6HLR - chains A and B of the 15 polymer chains in the assembly; structure by electron microscopy, 3.18 A resolution.

Chain A:
Molecule: DNA-directed RNA polymerase I subunit RPA190
Source organism: Saccharomyces cerevisiae (strain ATCC 204508 / S288c)
Notes: EC 2.7.7.6
UniProtKB: P10964 (RPA1_YEAST); residues 1-1664 here = UniProt positions 1-1664
Sequence (1664 residues; row label = number of the first residue in the row):
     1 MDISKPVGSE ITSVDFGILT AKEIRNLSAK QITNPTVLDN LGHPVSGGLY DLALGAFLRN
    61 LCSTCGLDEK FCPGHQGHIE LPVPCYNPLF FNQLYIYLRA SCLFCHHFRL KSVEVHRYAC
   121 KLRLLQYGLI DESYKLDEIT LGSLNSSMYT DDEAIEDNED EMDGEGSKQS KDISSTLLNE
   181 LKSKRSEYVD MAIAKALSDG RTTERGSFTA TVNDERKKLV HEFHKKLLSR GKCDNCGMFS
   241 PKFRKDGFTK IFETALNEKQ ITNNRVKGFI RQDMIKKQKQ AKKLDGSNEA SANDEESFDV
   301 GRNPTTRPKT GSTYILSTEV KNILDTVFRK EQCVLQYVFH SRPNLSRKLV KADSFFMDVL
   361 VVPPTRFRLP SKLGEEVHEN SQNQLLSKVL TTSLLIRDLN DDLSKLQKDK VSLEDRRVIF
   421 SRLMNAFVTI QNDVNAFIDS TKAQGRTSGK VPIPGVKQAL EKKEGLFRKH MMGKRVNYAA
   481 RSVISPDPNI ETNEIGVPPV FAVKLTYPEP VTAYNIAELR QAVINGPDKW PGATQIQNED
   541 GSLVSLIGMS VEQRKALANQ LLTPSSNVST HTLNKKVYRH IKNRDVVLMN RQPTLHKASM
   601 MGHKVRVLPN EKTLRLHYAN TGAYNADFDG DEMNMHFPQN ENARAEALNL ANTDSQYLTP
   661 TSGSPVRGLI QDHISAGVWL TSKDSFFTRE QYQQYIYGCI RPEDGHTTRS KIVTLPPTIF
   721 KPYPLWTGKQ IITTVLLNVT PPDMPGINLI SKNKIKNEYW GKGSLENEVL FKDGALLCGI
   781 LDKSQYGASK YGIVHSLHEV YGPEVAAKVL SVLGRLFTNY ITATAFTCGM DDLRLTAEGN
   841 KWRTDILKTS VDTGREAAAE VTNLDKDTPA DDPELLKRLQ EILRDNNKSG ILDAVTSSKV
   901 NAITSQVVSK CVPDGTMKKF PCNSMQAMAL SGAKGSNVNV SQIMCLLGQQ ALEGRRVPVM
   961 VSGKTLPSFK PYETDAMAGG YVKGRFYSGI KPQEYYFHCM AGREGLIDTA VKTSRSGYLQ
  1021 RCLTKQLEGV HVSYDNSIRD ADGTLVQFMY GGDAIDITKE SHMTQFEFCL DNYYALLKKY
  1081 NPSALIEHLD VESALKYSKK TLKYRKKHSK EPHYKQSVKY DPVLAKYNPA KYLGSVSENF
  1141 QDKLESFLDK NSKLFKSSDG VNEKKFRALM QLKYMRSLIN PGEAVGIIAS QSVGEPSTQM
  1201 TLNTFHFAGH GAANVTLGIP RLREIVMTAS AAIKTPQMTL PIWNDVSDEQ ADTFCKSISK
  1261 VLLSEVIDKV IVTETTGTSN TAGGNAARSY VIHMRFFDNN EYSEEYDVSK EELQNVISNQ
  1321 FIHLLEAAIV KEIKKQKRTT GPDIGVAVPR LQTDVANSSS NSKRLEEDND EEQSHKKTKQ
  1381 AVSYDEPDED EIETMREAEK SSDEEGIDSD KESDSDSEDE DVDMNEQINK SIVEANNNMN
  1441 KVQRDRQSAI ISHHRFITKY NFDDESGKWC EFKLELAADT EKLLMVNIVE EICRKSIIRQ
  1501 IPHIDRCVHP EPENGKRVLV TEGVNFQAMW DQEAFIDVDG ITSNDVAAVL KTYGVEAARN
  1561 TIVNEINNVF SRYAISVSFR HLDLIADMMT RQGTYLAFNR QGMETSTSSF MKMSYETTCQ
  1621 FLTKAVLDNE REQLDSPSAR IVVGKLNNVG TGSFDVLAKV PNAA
Disordered / not traced: 141-171, 269-311, 407-412, 446-450, 1154-1159, 1203-1213, 1278-1286, 1339-1432, 1664
Swiss-Prot annotation at these positions:
  - region: Pro-992 to Glu-1004 (Bridging helix)
  - binding site (Zn(2+)): Cys-62, Cys-65, Cys-72, His-75, Cys-102, Cys-105, Cys-233, Cys-236
  - binding site (Mg(2+)): Asp-627, Asp-629, Asp-631
  - modified residue (Phosphoserine): Ser-889, Ser-1636
Ion coordination: Zn2+ site 1: Cys-62, Cys-65, Cys-72, His-75; Zn2+ site 2: Cys-102, Cys-105, Cys-233, Cys-236; Mg2+: Asp-627, Asp-629, Asp-631 (shared with 1 residue of chain R)
Residues lining bound ligands: phosphomethylphosphonic acid guanylate ester (G2P): Arg-591, Pro-593, Asn-625, Asp-627, Asp-629, Leu-1202
Reported in the primary citation:
  - binding site for phosphomethylphosphonic acid guanylate ester: Arg-591, Asn-625, Leu-1202
  - conformationally variable residues (order/disorder transition): Asn-1203 to Ala-1212

Chain B:
Molecule: DNA-directed RNA polymerase I subunit RPA135
Source organism: Saccharomyces cerevisiae (strain ATCC 204508 / S288c)
Notes: EC 2.7.7.6
UniProtKB: P22138 (RPA2_YEAST); numbering as in UniProt (aligned over 1-1203)
Sequence (1203 residues; numbered 1 to 1203; the number before each row is that of its first residue):
     1 MSKVIKPPGQ ARTADFRTLE RESRFINPPK DKSAFPLLQE AVQPHIGSFN ALTEGPDGGL
    61 LNLGVKDIGE KVIFDGKPLN SEDEISNSGY LGNKLSVSVE QVSIAKPMSN DGVSSAVERK
   121 VYPSESRQRL TSYRGKLLLK LKWSVNNGEE NLFEVRDCGG LPVMLQSNRC HLNKMSPYEL
   181 VQHKEESDEI GGYFIVNGIE KLIRMLIVQR RNHPMAIIRP SFANRGASYS HYGIQIRSVR
   241 PDQTSQTNVL HYLNDGQVTF RFSWRKNEYL VPVVMILKAL CHTSDREIFD GIIGNDVKDS
   301 FLTDRLELLL RGFKKRYPHL QNRTQVLQYL GDKFRVVFQA SPDQSDLEVG QEVLDRIVLV
   361 HLGKDGSQDK FRMLLFMIRK LYSLVAGECS PDNPDATQHQ EVLLGGFLYG MILKEKIDEY
   421 LQNIIAQVRM DINRGMAINF KDKRYMSRVL MRVNENIGSK MQYFLSTGNL VSQSGLDLQQ
   481 VSGYTVVAEK INFYRFISHF RMVHRGSFFA QLKTTTVRKL LPESWGFLCP VHTPDGSPCG
   541 LLNHFAHKCR ISTQQSDVSR IPSILYSLGV APASHTFAAG PSLCCVQIDG KIIGWVSHEQ
   601 GKIIADTLRY WKVEGKTPGL PIDLEIGYVP PSTRGQYPGL YLFGGHSRML RPVRYLPLDK
   661 EDIVGPFEQV YMNIAVTPQE IQNNVHTHVE FTPTNILSIL ANLTPFSDFN QSPRNMYQCQ
   721 MGKQTMGTPG VALCHRSDNK LYRLQTGQTP IVKANLYDDY GMDNFPNGFN AVVAVISYTG
   781 YDMDDAMIIN KSADERGFGY GTMYKTEKVD LALNRNRGDP ITQHFGFGND EWPKEWLEKL
   841 DEDGLPYIGT YVEEGDPICA YFDDTLNKTK IKTYHSSEPA YIEEVNLIGD ESNKFQELQT
   901 VSIKYRIRRT PQIGDKFSSR HGQKGVCSRK WPTIDMPFSE TGIQPDIIIN PHAFPSRMTI
   961 GMFVESLAGK AGALHGIAQD STPWIFNEDD TPADYFGEQL AKAGYNYHGN EPMYSGATGE
  1021 ELRADIYVGV VYYQRLRHMV NDKFQVRSTG PVNSLTMQPV KGRKRHGGIR VGEMERDALI
  1081 GHGTSFLLQD RLLNSSDYTQ ASVCRECGSI LTTQQSVPRI GSISTVCCRR CSMRFEDAKK
  1141 LLTKSEDGEK IFIDDSQIWE DGQGNKFVGG NETTTVAIPF VLKYLDSELS AMGIRLRYNV
  1201 EPK
Disordered / not traced: 1-12, 79-88, 112-115, 1140-1152
Swiss-Prot annotation at these positions:
  - zinc finger: Cys-1104 to Cys-1131 (C4-type)
  - modified residue: Ser-2 (N-acetylserine), Ser-81 (Phosphoserine), Ser-1156 (Phosphoserine)
  - mutagenesis: Cys-1104 (C1104A: No effect; when associated with A-1107; A-1128 and A-1131), Cys-1107 (C1107A: Lethal. Abolishes recruitment of RPA1 to Pol I. No effect; when associated with A-1104; A-1128 and A-1131), Cys-1127 (C1127R: Responsible of suppression of RPA190-5 and RPA190-1 mutations), Cys-1128 (C1128A: No effect; when associated with A-1104; A-1107 and A-1131), Cys-1131 (C1131A: No effect; when associated with A-1104; A-1107 and A-1128)
Ion coordination: Zn2+: Cys-1104, Cys-1107, Cys-1128
Residues lining bound ligands: phosphomethylphosphonic acid guanylate ester (G2P): Asp-535, Arg-714, Tyr-717, Asp-785, Ser-956, Arg-957
Reported in the primary citation:
  - binding site for phosphomethylphosphonic acid guanylate ester: Arg-714, Arg-957
  - binding site for the 20-nt RNA strand: Lys-916, Lys-924
  - binding site for Non-template strand: Arg-219, Arg-225, Asp-395, Phe-508

Interface between chain A and chain B:
Pairs across the interface - 406 pairs, chain A then chain B:
  Met-1(A) / Asn-1094(B)  hydrogen bond (backbone-backbone)
  Met-1(A) / Tyr-1098(B)
  Lys-5(A) / Gln-1100(B)  hydrogen bond (backbone-side chain)
  Val-7(A) / Thr-1175(B)
  Val-7(A) / Val-1176(B)  hydrophobic
  Val-7(A) / Ala-1177(B)
  Ser-9(A) / Thr-1174(B)
  Ser-9(A) / Val-1176(B)
  Ser-9(A) / Pro-1202(B)
  Glu-10(A) / Val-1176(B)
  Glu-10(A) / Val-1200(B)
  Glu-10(A) / Glu-1201(B)  hydrogen bond (backbone-backbone)
  Ile-11(A) / Val-1176(B)  hydrophobic
  Ile-11(A) / Ile-1178(B)  hydrophobic
  Thr-12(A) / Asn-1199(B)  hydrogen bond (backbone-backbone)
  Thr-12(A) / Glu-1201(B)
  Ser-13(A) / Arg-1197(B)
  Ser-13(A) / Tyr-1198(B)
  Ser-13(A) / Asn-1199(B)
  Val-14(A) / Arg-1197(B)
  Val-14(A) / Tyr-1198(B)  hydrophobic
  Asp-15(A) / Arg-1195(B)
  Asp-15(A) / Leu-1196(B)
  Asp-15(A) / Arg-1197(B)  hydrogen bond (backbone-backbone)
  Phe-16(A) / Arg-1195(B)
  Phe-16(A) / Leu-1196(B)  hydrophobic
  Gly-17(A) / Gly-1193(B)
  Gly-17(A) / Ile-1194(B)
  Gly-17(A) / Arg-1195(B)  hydrogen bond (backbone-backbone)
  Ile-18(A) / Gly-1193(B)
  Leu-19(A) / Arg-1130(B)
  Leu-19(A) / Gly-1193(B)  hydrogen bond (backbone-backbone)
  Leu-19(A) / Ile-1194(B)
  Leu-19(A) / Arg-1195(B)
  Glu-23(A) / Arg-1195(B)  salt bridge
  Asn-26(A) / Arg-1129(B)
  Asn-26(A) / Arg-1130(B)  hydrogen bond (side chain-backbone)
  Asn-26(A) / Ser-1132(B)
  Leu-27(A) / Thr-1112(B)
  Leu-27(A) / Arg-1129(B)
  Leu-27(A) / Arg-1130(B)
  Ser-28(A) / Arg-1129(B)  hydrogen bond (backbone-side chain)
  Ala-29(A) / Arg-1129(B)
  Ser-63(A) / Gly-1162(B)
  Ser-63(A) / Gln-1163(B)  hydrogen bond (backbone-backbone)
  Thr-64(A) / Gln-1114(B)
  Thr-64(A) / Arg-1129(B)
  Thr-64(A) / Asp-1161(B)
  Thr-64(A) / Gly-1162(B)  hydrogen bond (backbone-backbone)
  Cys-65(A) / Gln-1114(B)
  Cys-65(A) / Gln-1115(B)
  Cys-65(A) / Val-1117(B)
  Leu-67(A) / Gln-1115(B)
  His-75(A) / Gln-1114(B)
  Gln-76(A) / Leu-1111(B)
  Gln-76(A) / Ser-1190(B)  hydrogen bond
  Asn-87(A) / Met-1192(B)  hydrogen bond (side chain-backbone)
  Leu-89(A) / Met-1192(B)  hydrophobic
  Phe-90(A) / Ile-1194(B)  hydrophobic
  Met-357(A) / Met-1192(B)
  Val-361(A) / Ser-1190(B)
  Val-361(A) / Ala-1191(B)
  Pro-363(A) / Ser-1187(B)
  Pro-364(A) / Ser-1187(B)
  Arg-366(A) / Met-1057(B)
  Arg-366(A) / Phe-1180(B)
  Phe-367(A) / Leu-1055(B)
  Phe-367(A) / Phe-1180(B)  hydrophobic
  Phe-367(A) / Lys-1183(B)
  Phe-367(A) / Tyr-1184(B)  hydrophobic
  Phe-367(A) / Ser-1187(B)
  Glu-375(A) / Leu-813(B)
  Glu-375(A) / Asn-814(B)
  Gln-382(A) / Glu-1188(B)  hydrogen bond
  Phe-437(A) / Ala-1191(B)
  Val-456(A) / Glu-1188(B)
  Val-456(A) / Met-1192(B)  hydrophobic
  Lys-457(A) / Met-1192(B)
  Leu-460(A) / Met-1192(B)  hydrophobic
  Leu-466(A) / Val-1181(B)  hydrophobic
  Leu-466(A) / Tyr-1184(B)  hydrophobic
  Leu-466(A) / Leu-1185(B)  hydrophobic
  Phe-467(A) / Leu-1185(B)  hydrophobic
  Arg-468(A) / Arg-1070(B)  hydrogen bond (backbone-side chain)
  Arg-468(A) / Glu-1073(B)  salt bridge
  Lys-469(A) / Arg-1070(B)
  His-470(A) / Thr-1056(B)
  His-470(A) / Gln-1058(B)  hydrogen bond (backbone-side chain)
  His-470(A) / Val-1181(B)
  Met-471(A) / Val-1181(B)
  Met-471(A) / Leu-1185(B)  hydrophobic
  Met-472(A) / Gly-1072(B)
  Met-472(A) / Glu-1073(B)
  Met-472(A) / Arg-1076(B)
  Met-472(A) / Leu-1092(B)
  Gly-473(A) / Arg-1070(B)
  Gly-473(A) / Val-1071(B)
  Gly-473(A) / Gly-1072(B)
  Lys-474(A) / Gln-1058(B)
  Lys-474(A) / Arg-1070(B)
  Lys-474(A) / Val-1071(B)  hydrogen bond (backbone-backbone)
  Lys-474(A) / Leu-1092(B)  hydrogen bond (side chain-backbone)
  Lys-474(A) / Ser-1096(B)
  Lys-474(A) / Asp-1097(B)
  Arg-475(A) / Pro-1059(B)
  Arg-475(A) / Lys-1061(B)
  Arg-475(A) / Gly-1068(B)  hydrogen bond (side chain-backbone)
  Arg-475(A) / Ile-1069(B)
  Arg-475(A) / Arg-1070(B)
  Arg-475(A) / Ser-1096(B)
  Val-476(A) / Pro-1059(B)
  Val-476(A) / Gly-1068(B)
  Val-476(A) / Ile-1069(B)  hydrogen bond (backbone-backbone)
  Val-476(A) / Val-1071(B)  hydrophobic
  Val-476(A) / Arg-1091(B)
  Val-476(A) / Ser-1095(B)
  Asn-477(A) / Arg-1047(B)  hydrogen bond
  Asn-477(A) / Ser-1048(B)
  Asn-477(A) / Thr-1049(B)
  Asn-477(A) / Pro-1059(B)
  Asn-477(A) / Arg-1091(B)  hydrogen bond (backbone-side chain)
  Asn-477(A) / Ser-1095(B)  hydrogen bond (backbone-backbone)
  Tyr-478(A) / Arg-1047(B)  hydrogen bond (backbone-backbone)
  Tyr-478(A) / Ser-1048(B)  hydrogen bond (backbone-backbone)
  Tyr-478(A) / Thr-1049(B)
  Tyr-478(A) / Arg-1091(B)
  Ala-479(A) / Arg-1047(B)  hydrogen bond (backbone-backbone)
  Ala-479(A) / Ile-1069(B)  hydrophobic
  Ala-479(A) / Arg-1091(B)
  Ala-480(A) / Gln-1045(B)
  Ala-480(A) / Ile-1069(B)
  Arg-481(A) / Phe-1044(B)
  Arg-481(A) / Gln-1045(B)  hydrogen bond (backbone-backbone)
  Arg-481(A) / Ile-1069(B)
  Ser-482(A) / Val-1040(B)
  Ser-482(A) / Phe-1044(B)
  Val-483(A) / Val-1040(B)  hydrophobic
  Ile-484(A) / Val-926(B)
  Ser-485(A) / Cys-927(B)
  Pro-486(A) / Tyr-781(B)
  Pro-486(A) / Ala-786(B)
  Pro-486(A) / Ser-928(B)
  Asp-487(A) / Tyr-781(B)  hydrogen bond
  Pro-488(A) / Gly-780(B)
  Pro-488(A) / Tyr-781(B)
  Asn-489(A) / Tyr-781(B)
  Val-500(A) / Phe-1044(B)  hydrophobic
  Val-500(A) / Val-1046(B)
  Phe-501(A) / Phe-1044(B)  hydrophobic
  Phe-501(A) / Gln-1045(B)
  Phe-501(A) / Val-1046(B)  hydrophobic
  Lys-504(A) / Val-1046(B)
  Lys-504(A) / Ser-1048(B)
  Leu-505(A) / Arg-1047(B)
  Leu-588(A) / Leu-1087(B)  hydrophobic
  Asn-590(A) / Glu-1075(B)
  Gln-592(A) / Glu-1075(B)  hydrogen bond
  Thr-594(A) / Met-1074(B)
  Thr-594(A) / Glu-1075(B)
  Thr-594(A) / Ala-1078(B)
  Lys-597(A) / Ala-1078(B)
  Lys-597(A) / Gly-1081(B)  hydrogen bond (side chain-backbone)
  Lys-597(A) / His-1082(B)  hydrogen bond (backbone-side chain)
  Met-600(A) / Glu-1075(B)
  Met-600(A) / Leu-1079(B)  hydrophobic
  Met-600(A) / His-1082(B)  hydrogen bond (backbone-side chain)
  Glu-611(A) / Ile-913(B)
  Lys-612(A) / Val-1040(B)
  Lys-612(A) / Asn-1041(B)  hydrogen bond
  Lys-612(A) / Phe-1044(B)
  Thr-613(A) / Ile-913(B)
  Arg-615(A) / Ile-913(B)
  Tyr-618(A) / Gly-780(B)  hydrogen bond (side chain-backbone)
  Tyr-618(A) / Tyr-781(B)
  Tyr-618(A) / Asp-782(B)
  Tyr-618(A) / Met-783(B)
  Thr-621(A) / Asp-784(B)  hydrogen bond
  Ala-626(A) / Asp-784(B)
  Asp-627(A) / Asp-784(B)
  Asp-627(A) / Asp-785(B)
  Phe-628(A) / Asp-784(B)
  Phe-628(A) / Asp-785(B)
  Phe-628(A) / Gly-925(B)
  Phe-628(A) / Val-926(B)  hydrogen bond (backbone-backbone)
  Asp-629(A) / Asp-785(B)
  Asp-629(A) / Lys-916(B)  hydrogen bond (backbone-side chain)
  Asp-629(A) / Lys-924(B)  salt bridge
  Gly-630(A) / Val-926(B)
  Glu-632(A) / Lys-1043(B)
  Asn-634(A) / Ile-1069(B)
  His-636(A) / Ile-1069(B)
  His-636(A) / Val-1071(B)
  His-636(A) / Arg-1091(B)
  Phe-637(A) / Arg-1091(B)  hydrogen bond (backbone-side chain)
  Pro-638(A) / Asp-1090(B)
  Gln-639(A) / Asp-1090(B)  hydrogen bond (backbone-side chain)
  Asn-640(A) / Asp-1090(B)
  Asn-642(A) / Phe-1086(B)
  Ala-643(A) / Phe-1086(B)
  Ala-643(A) / Leu-1087(B)
  Ala-643(A) / Asp-1090(B)
  Glu-646(A) / Thr-1084(B)  hydrogen bond
  Glu-646(A) / Ser-1085(B)  hydrogen bond (side chain-backbone)
  Glu-646(A) / Phe-1086(B)  hydrogen bond (side chain-backbone)
  Glu-646(A) / Leu-1087(B)  hydrogen bond (side chain-backbone)
  Leu-650(A) / His-1082(B)
  Leu-650(A) / Gly-1083(B)
  Leu-650(A) / Thr-1084(B)
  Ala-651(A) / His-1082(B)
  Gln-656(A) / His-1082(B)  hydrogen bond
  Ile-670(A) / Asp-784(B)
  Gln-671(A) / Met-783(B)
  Gln-671(A) / Asp-784(B)  hydrogen bond
  Gln-671(A) / Asn-950(B)
  Gln-671(A) / His-952(B)  hydrogen bond (backbone-side chain)
  Asp-672(A) / Ser-777(B)  hydrogen bond
  Asp-672(A) / Asp-782(B)
  Asp-672(A) / Met-783(B)
  Asp-672(A) / Asn-950(B)  hydrogen bond
  Asp-672(A) / His-952(B)  salt bridge
  His-673(A) / Met-783(B)
  Ser-675(A) / His-952(B)
  Trp-679(A) / Arg-1023(B)
  Thr-818(A) / Thr-779(B)
  Ile-821(A) / Ser-777(B)
  Ile-821(A) / Tyr-778(B)  hydrophobic
  Thr-822(A) / Tyr-778(B)  hydrogen bond
  Thr-822(A) / Ser-1015(B)
  Ala-823(A) / Thr-1018(B)
  Thr-824(A) / Arg-1023(B)
  Ala-825(A) / Ile-776(B)  hydrophobic
  Ala-825(A) / Ser-777(B)
  Ala-825(A) / Leu-1022(B)  hydrophobic
  Ala-825(A) / Arg-1023(B)  hydrogen bond (backbone-side chain)
  Phe-826(A) / Ile-776(B)
  Phe-826(A) / Ser-777(B)  hydrogen bond (backbone-backbone)
  Phe-826(A) / His-952(B)
  Phe-826(A) / Arg-1023(B)
  Thr-827(A) / Val-775(B)  hydrogen bond (side chain-backbone)
  Thr-827(A) / Asp-1025(B)
  Thr-827(A) / Ile-1026(B)
  Thr-827(A) / Tyr-1027(B)
  Cys-828(A) / Val-775(B)
  Cys-828(A) / Pro-951(B)  hydrophobic
  Cys-828(A) / Tyr-1027(B)
  Gly-829(A) / Phe-963(B)
  Gly-829(A) / Tyr-1027(B)
  Met-830(A) / Phe-963(B)  hydrophobic
  Met-830(A) / Tyr-1027(B)
  Asp-831(A) / His-1008(B)  salt bridge
  Asp-831(A) / Asn-1010(B)
  Leu-833(A) / Ile-960(B)  hydrophobic
  Leu-833(A) / Phe-963(B)  hydrophobic
  Arg-834(A) / Ala-993(B)
  Arg-834(A) / Asp-994(B)  salt bridge
  Arg-834(A) / His-1008(B)
  Arg-843(A) / Glu-988(B)  salt bridge
  Gln-880(A) / Ser-632(B)
  Gln-880(A) / Thr-633(B)
  Arg-884(A) / Ser-390(B)
  Arg-884(A) / Ser-632(B)
  Arg-884(A) / Thr-633(B)  hydrogen bond (side chain-backbone)
  Arg-884(A) / Arg-634(B)  hydrogen bond (side chain-backbone)
  Arg-884(A) / Gly-635(B)
  Met-917(A) / His-1008(B)
  Met-925(A) / Pro-955(B)  hydrophobic
  Met-928(A) / Pro-951(B)
  Met-928(A) / His-952(B)  hydrogen bond
  Met-928(A) / Pro-955(B)  hydrophobic
  Ala-933(A) / His-952(B)
  Lys-934(A) / His-952(B)
  Lys-934(A) / Pro-955(B)
  Lys-934(A) / Ser-956(B)
  Asn-939(A) / Pro-955(B)
  Asn-939(A) / Ser-956(B)
  Asn-939(A) / Met-958(B)
  Gln-942(A) / Met-958(B)
  Ile-943(A) / Met-958(B)  hydrophobic
  Ile-943(A) / Ile-960(B)  hydrophobic
  Glu-953(A) / Thr-515(B)
  Pro-958(A) / Pro-522(B)
  Met-960(A) / Pro-522(B)
  Met-960(A) / Glu-523(B)
  Met-960(A) / Val-670(B)
  Val-961(A) / Gln-636(B)
  Val-961(A) / Tyr-671(B)
  Ser-962(A) / Val-670(B)
  Ser-962(A) / Tyr-671(B)
  Lys-964(A) / Val-670(B)  hydrogen bond (side chain-backbone)
  Lys-964(A) / Tyr-671(B)
  Lys-964(A) / Met-672(B)
  Lys-964(A) / Asn-673(B)
  Thr-965(A) / Pro-522(B)
  Leu-966(A) / Trp-525(B)  hydrophobic
  Pro-967(A) / Trp-525(B)
  Pro-967(A) / Gln-669(B)
  Pro-967(A) / Met-672(B)
  Pro-967(A) / Asn-673(B)
  Pro-967(A) / Ile-674(B)  hydrogen bond (backbone-backbone)
  Ser-968(A) / Ile-674(B)
  Ser-968(A) / Val-676(B)
  Ser-968(A) / His-686(B)  hydrogen bond (backbone-side chain)
  Phe-969(A) / Asn-673(B)
  Lys-970(A) / Asn-673(B)
  Lys-970(A) / Gln-682(B)
  Pro-971(A) / Asn-673(B)
  Arg-985(A) / Glu-988(B)  salt bridge
  Phe-986(A) / Phe-709(B)
  Phe-986(A) / Asn-710(B)
  Phe-986(A) / Gln-711(B)
  Phe-986(A) / Met-958(B)  hydrophobic
  Phe-986(A) / Ile-960(B)
  Tyr-987(A) / Thr-991(B)
  Tyr-987(A) / Ala-993(B)
  Ser-988(A) / Phe-709(B)
  Ser-988(A) / Asn-987(B)
  Ser-988(A) / Glu-988(B)
  Gly-989(A) / Asp-708(B)
  Gly-989(A) / Phe-709(B)
  Ile-990(A) / Asp-708(B)
  Ile-990(A) / Trp-984(B)  hydrogen bond (backbone-side chain)
  Lys-991(A) / Trp-984(B)
  Pro-992(A) / Trp-525(B)
  Pro-992(A) / Val-676(B)  hydrophobic
  Pro-992(A) / Pro-693(B)  hydrophobic
  Pro-992(A) / Trp-984(B)
  Gln-993(A) / Val-676(B)
  Gln-993(A) / Glu-680(B)  hydrogen bond
  Tyr-995(A) / Val-531(B)
  Tyr-995(A) / Ser-707(B)  hydrogen bond
  Tyr-995(A) / Asn-715(B)
  Tyr-995(A) / Trp-984(B)  hydrophobic
  Tyr-996(A) / Leu-520(B)
  Tyr-996(A) / Leu-521(B)  hydrogen bond (side chain-backbone)
  Tyr-996(A) / Ser-524(B)  hydrogen bond (side chain-backbone)
  Tyr-996(A) / Trp-525(B)  hydrophobic
  Tyr-996(A) / Pro-530(B)  hydrophobic
  His-998(A) / Ser-712(B)  hydrogen bond (side chain-backbone)
  Cys-999(A) / Leu-520(B)
  Cys-999(A) / Pro-530(B)  hydrophobic
  Cys-999(A) / Val-531(B)  hydrophobic
  Cys-999(A) / Ser-712(B)
  Cys-999(A) / Met-716(B)
  Met-1000(A) / Leu-520(B)
  Met-1000(A) / Pro-522(B)
  Gly-1002(A) / Ser-712(B)
  Arg-1003(A) / Arg-518(B)
  Arg-1003(A) / Lys-519(B)
  Arg-1003(A) / Leu-520(B)
  Arg-1003(A) / Cys-529(B)
  Arg-1003(A) / Pro-530(B)  hydrogen bond (side chain-backbone)
  Arg-1003(A) / Thr-533(B)  hydrogen bond
  Arg-1003(A) / Cys-539(B)
  Arg-1003(A) / Met-716(B)
  Leu-1006(A) / Asp-535(B)
  Leu-1006(A) / Met-716(B)  hydrophobic
  Leu-1006(A) / Tyr-717(B)
  Ile-1007(A) / Thr-515(B)
  Ile-1007(A) / Arg-518(B)
  Ala-1010(A) / Gly-536(B)
  Lys-1012(A) / Lys-513(B)  hydrogen bond (side chain-backbone)
  Lys-1012(A) / Thr-515(B)
  Ser-1014(A) / Lys-513(B)
  Arg-1021(A) / Glu-1073(B)  salt bridge
  Thr-1024(A) / Asp-1077(B)
  Lys-1025(A) / Arg-1076(B)
  Glu-1028(A) / Arg-1076(B)  salt bridge
  Ala-1184(A) / Ile-1080(B)
  Ile-1187(A) / Asp-1077(B)
  Ile-1187(A) / Ile-1080(B)  hydrophobic
  Ile-1187(A) / Gly-1081(B)
  Ile-1188(A) / Gly-1081(B)
  Gln-1191(A) / Asp-1077(B)
  Gln-1191(A) / Ala-1078(B)
  Lys-1482(A) / Asp-304(B)  salt bridge
  Lys-1482(A) / Glu-307(B)
  Lys-1482(A) / Leu-308(B)
  Leu-1484(A) / Arg-305(B)
  Asn-1487(A) / Arg-305(B)  hydrogen bond
  Cys-1619(A) / Met-1192(B)  hydrophobic
  Leu-1622(A) / Ile-1194(B)  hydrophobic
  Val-1626(A) / Ile-1194(B)  hydrophobic
  Arg-1631(A) / Asn-1199(B)
  Pro-1637(A) / Ile-1080(B)  hydrophobic
  Ile-1641(A) / Arg-1076(B)
  Ile-1641(A) / Leu-1088(B)  hydrophobic
  Val-1642(A) / Pro-1179(B)
  Val-1642(A) / Leu-1182(B)
  Val-1643(A) / Pro-1179(B)
  Val-1643(A) / Leu-1182(B)  hydrophobic
  Gly-1644(A) / Gln-1089(B)
  Gly-1644(A) / Leu-1093(B)
  Gly-1644(A) / Pro-1179(B)
  Leu-1646(A) / Ser-1085(B)
  Leu-1646(A) / Phe-1086(B)  hydrophobic
  Leu-1646(A) / Gln-1089(B)
  Asn-1647(A) / Ile-1080(B)
  Asn-1647(A) / Ser-1085(B)  hydrogen bond (backbone-side chain)
  Val-1649(A) / Ile-1080(B)  hydrophobic
  Val-1649(A) / Gly-1083(B)
  Val-1649(A) / Ser-1085(B)
  Gly-1650(A) / Gly-1083(B)
  Thr-1651(A) / Gly-1083(B)  hydrogen bond (backbone-backbone)
  Thr-1651(A) / Ser-1085(B)
  Thr-1651(A) / Phe-1086(B)
  Gly-1652(A) / Ser-1085(B)
Also at the interface, not in a pair above, chain A (209 interface residues in all): Pro-6, Gly-8, Arg-25, Ala-53, Gly-66, Leu-360, Leu-369, Ile-438, Pro-593, Leu-595, Met-635, Ala-647, Gly-935, Asp-1008, Val-1011, Gln-1336, Arg-1338, Glu-1481, Ser-1638, Lys-1645
Also at the interface, not in a pair above, chain B (192 interface residues in all): Lys-315, Gln-398, Gly-540, Leu-697, Pro-713, Gln-912, Gly-914, Val-964, Leu-967, Tyr-1007, Ala-1017, Gly-1050, Ser-1054, Val-1060, Arg-1134, Leu-1189

In short:
209 residues of chain A and 192 residues of chain B are in contact; the contacts include 70 hydrogen bonds and
11 salt bridges. Polar contacts include Glu-23(A)/Arg-1195(B), Arg-468(A)/Glu-1073(B) and
Asp-629(A)/Lys-924(B). From the paper: a binding site for phosphomethylphosphonic acid guanylate ester at
Arg-591(A), Asn-625(A) and Arg-714(B) among others; a binding site for Non-template strand at Arg-219(B),
Arg-225(B) and Asp-395(B) among others.
Chain A is DNA-directed RNA polymerase I subunit RPA190 and chain B is DNA-directed RNA polymerase I subunit
RPA135, both from Saccharomyces cerevisiae (strain ATCC 204508 / S288c); the structure, Yeast RNA polymerase I
elongation complex bound to nucleotide analog GMPCPP (core focused), was determined by electron microscopy
together with 6HKO, 6HLQ and 6HLS from the same study.
